Entry 2P1Y (X-ray diffraction, 2.42 A resolution); this record covers chains A and C.

== Chain A ==
Protein: bispecific alpha/beta TCR
Source organism: Mus musculus
Sequence (238 residues; each row starts with the number of its first residue; note: 173 numbers in that range are skipped by the numbering (no residue carries them; nothing is unmodelled there)):
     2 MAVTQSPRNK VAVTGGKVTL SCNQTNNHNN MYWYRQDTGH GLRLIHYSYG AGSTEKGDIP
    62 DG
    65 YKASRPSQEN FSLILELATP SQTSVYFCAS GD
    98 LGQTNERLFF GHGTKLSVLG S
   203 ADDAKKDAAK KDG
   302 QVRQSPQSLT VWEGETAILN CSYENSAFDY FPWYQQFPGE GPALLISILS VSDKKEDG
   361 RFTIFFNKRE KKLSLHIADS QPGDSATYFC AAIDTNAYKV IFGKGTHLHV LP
Unresolved in the structure: 2, 98-103
Disulfide bonds: Cys23-Cys92, Cys322-Cys390

== Chain C ==
Protein: bispecific alpha/beta TCR
Source organism: Mus musculus
Sequence (238 residues; each row starts with the number of its first residue; note: 173 numbers in that range are skipped by the numbering (no residue carries them; nothing is unmodelled there)):
     2 MAVTQSPRNK VAVTGGKVTL SCNQTNNHNN MYWYRQDTGH GLRLIHYSYG AGSTEKGDIP
    62 DG
    65 YKASRPSQEN FSLILELATP SQTSVYFCAS GD
    98 LGQTNERLFF GHGTKLSVL
   201 GSADDAKKDA AKKDG
   302 QVRQSPQSLT VWEGETAILN CSYENSAFDY FPWYQQFPGE GPALLISILS VSDKKEDG
   361 RFTIFFNKRE KKLSLHIADS QPGDSATYFC AAIDTNAYKV IFGKGTHLHV LP
Unresolved in the structure: 2, 98-103
Disulfide bonds: Cys23-Cys92, Cys322-Cys390

== Interface between chain A and chain C ==
Pairs across the interface (30):
  Tyr35(A) - Phe402(C)
  Gln37(A) - Gln337(C)  hydrogen bond
  Gln37(A) - Phe389(C)
  Gly40(A) - Lys404(C)
  Phe91(A) - Gln337(C)
  Phe91(A) - Glu341(C)
  Phe91(A) - Gly342(C)
  Leu105(A) - Tyr335(C)  hydrogen bond (backbone-side chain)
  Phe107(A) - Pro343(C)
  Phe107(A) - Phe402(C)  hydrophobic
  Gly108(A) - Gly342(C)
  His109(A) - Gly340(C)  hydrogen bond (side chain-backbone)
  His109(A) - Glu341(C)
  His109(A) - Gly342(C)
  Tyr335(A) - Leu105(C)  hydrogen bond (side chain-backbone)
  Gln337(A) - Gln37(C)  hydrogen bond
  Gln337(A) - Phe91(C)
  Gly340(A) - His109(C)  hydrogen bond (backbone-side chain)
  Glu341(A) - Phe91(C)
  Glu341(A) - His109(C)
  Gly342(A) - Phe91(C)
  Gly342(A) - Gly108(C)
  Gly342(A) - His109(C)
  Pro343(A) - Phe107(C)
  Phe389(A) - Gln37(C)
  Phe402(A) - Tyr35(C)
  Phe402(A) - Leu105(C)  hydrophobic
  Phe402(A) - Phe107(C)  hydrophobic
  Lys404(A) - Gly40(C)  hydrogen bond (side chain-backbone)
  Lys404(A) - His41(C)
Also at the interface, not in a pair above, chain A (22 interface residues in all): His41, Gly42, Leu43, Tyr331, Val400
Also at the interface, not in a pair above, chain C (22 interface residues in all): Gly42, Leu43, Arg104, Val400

== In short ==
The chain A/chain C interface involves 22 residues from each chain, with 7 hydrogen bonds. Among the polar
pairs are Gln37(A)-Gln337(C), Leu105(A)-Tyr335(C) and His109(A)-Gly340(C).
Chain A and chain C are both bispecific alpha/beta TCR (Mus musculus); the structure, 1.B2.D9, a bispecific
alpha/beta TCR, was determined by X-ray diffraction (same publication as 2P24).
